Entry 6KRS (X-ray diffraction, 2.30 A resolution); this record covers chains D and F of the 10 polymer chains in the assembly.

[Chain D (and F)]
Name: Peroxiredoxin
Organism: Aeropyrum pernix (strain ATCC 700893 / DSM 11879 / JCM 9820 / NBRC 100138 / K1)
Notes: EC 1.11.1.15; chain F of this document is another copy of the same molecule, construct and numbering; everything in this record applies to it too
UniProtKB: Q9Y9L0 (TDXH_AERPE); residue numbers follow UniProt; this construct covers 4-245
Sequence (242 residues; numbered 4 to 245; the number before each row is that of its first residue):
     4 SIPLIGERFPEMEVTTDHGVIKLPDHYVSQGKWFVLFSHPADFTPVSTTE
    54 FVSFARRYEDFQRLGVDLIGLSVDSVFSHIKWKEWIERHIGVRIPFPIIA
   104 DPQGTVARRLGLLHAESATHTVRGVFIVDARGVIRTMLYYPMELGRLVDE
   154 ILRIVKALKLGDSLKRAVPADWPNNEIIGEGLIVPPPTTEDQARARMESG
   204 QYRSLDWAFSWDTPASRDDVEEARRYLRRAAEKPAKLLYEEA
Differences from the reference sequence: engineered mutation S50 (Cys in Q9Y9L0), S207 (Cys in Q9Y9L0), A211 (Trp in Q9Y9L0), S213 (Cys in Q9Y9L0)
UniProt features mapped onto this chain:
  - binding site (substrate): R126

[Chain D / chain F interface]
Contacting residue pairs (19):
  P190(D) with F80(F)
  T191(D) with T19(F); V79(F); F80(F)
  T192(D) with D20(F); H21(F); G22(F); I83(F)
  E193(D) with D20(F), hydrogen bond (backbone-backbone); H21(F); I83(F); K86(F), salt bridge; R96(F), salt bridge
  R197(D) with R96(F)
  D209(D) with K84(F), salt bridge
  W210(D) with F80(F), hydrophobic; I83(F), hydrophobic; K84(F); E87(F), hydrogen bond
Other interface residues (no listed pair), chain D (9 interface residues in all): P189, A196
Other interface residues (no listed pair), chain F (12 interface residues in all): H82

[In short]
Chain D and chain F form an interface of 9 and 12 residues respectively, with 2 hydrogen bonds and 3 salt
bridges. Among the polar pairs are E193(D)-K86(F), E193(D)-R96(F) and D209(D)-K84(F). UniProt lists
substrate-binding residue R126(D) on chain D.
Chain D and chain F are both Peroxiredoxin (Aeropyrum pernix (strain ATCC 700893 / DSM 11879 / JCM 9820 / NBRC
100138 / K1)); the structure, Peroxiredoxin from Aeropyrum pernix K1 (ApPrx) 0Cys W211A mutant, was determined
by X-ray diffraction, deposited together with 6KRK, 6KRM, 6KRP, 6KRQ and 6KRR.
